PDB entry 8YMW | electron microscopy, 3.20 A resolution | chains A and B of the 3 polymer chains in the assembly

== Chain A (and B) ==
Protein: Broad-range thermal receptor 1
From: Scolopendra mutilans
Notes: chain B of this document is another copy of the same molecule, construct and numbering; everything in this record applies to it too
Sequence (431 residues; row label = number of the first residue in the row):
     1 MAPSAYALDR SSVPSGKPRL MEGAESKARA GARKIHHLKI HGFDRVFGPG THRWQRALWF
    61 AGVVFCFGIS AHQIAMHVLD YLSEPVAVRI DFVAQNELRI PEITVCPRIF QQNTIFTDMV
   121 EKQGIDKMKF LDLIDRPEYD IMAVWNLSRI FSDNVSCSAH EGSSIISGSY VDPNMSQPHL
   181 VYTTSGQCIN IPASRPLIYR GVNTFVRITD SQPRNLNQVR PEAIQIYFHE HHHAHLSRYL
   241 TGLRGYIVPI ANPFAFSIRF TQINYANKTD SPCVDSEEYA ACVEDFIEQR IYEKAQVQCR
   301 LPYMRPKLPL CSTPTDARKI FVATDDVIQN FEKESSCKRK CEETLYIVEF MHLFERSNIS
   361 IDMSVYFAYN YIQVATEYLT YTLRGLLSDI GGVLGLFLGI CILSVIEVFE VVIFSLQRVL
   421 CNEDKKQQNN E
Not modelled in the structure: 1-55, 412-431
Disulfides: Cys106-Cys188, Cys273-Cys341, Cys282-Cys337, Cys299-Cys311

== How chain A and chain B interact ==
Contacting residue pairs (71; chain A residue first):
  Leu58(A) with Glu410(B)
  Trp59(A) with Leu403(B); Ile406(B)
  Gly62(A) with Ile406(B)
  Val63(A) with Leu403(B), hydrophobic
  Cys66(A) with Ile402(B), hydrophobic; Leu403(B), hydrophobic
  Gln73(A) with Arg384(B); Leu387(B)
  His77(A) with Arg384(B); Ser388(B), hydrogen bond
  Asp80(A) with Arg384(B), salt bridge
  Val86(A) with Arg89(B)
  Val88(A) with Arg89(B); Ile90(B)
  Ile90(A) with Ile90(B), hydrophobic
  Arg108(A) with Phe354(B)
  Ile109(A) with Ser164(B)
  Gln111(A) with Ile165(B), hydrogen bond (side chain-backbone); Ile166(B)
  Met128(A) with Ile166(B); Ser167(B)
  Leu243(A) with Ile165(B), hydrophobic; Arg200(B); Gly201(B); Val202(B), hydrogen bond (backbone-backbone)
  Arg244(A) with Val202(B)
  Gly245(A) with Val202(B)
  Tyr246(A) with Val202(B)
  Pro249(A) with Phe354(B), hydrophobic
  Phe254(A) with His352(B)
  Thr261(A) with Phe92(B)
  Ile263(A) with Phe92(B), hydrophobic
  Phe321(A) with Ile165(B)
  Thr324(A) with Ile165(B)
  Asp325(A) with Ser164(B), hydrogen bond; Ile165(B); Ile166(B)
  Gln329(A) with Ser164(B); Tyr170(B), hydrogen bond; Arg200(B)
  Lys333(A) with Asn96(B)
  Glu343(A) with Tyr371(B)
  Leu345(A) with Phe92(B), hydrophobic; Tyr369(B); Tyr371(B), hydrophobic
  Ile347(A) with Tyr369(B)
  Val348(A) with Glu349(B)
  Glu349(A) with Glu349(B)
  Phe350(A) with Phe350(B); Met351(B), hydrophobic
  Gln373(A) with Phe92(B); Gln373(B)
  Glu377(A) with Arg89(B), salt bridge
  Asp389(A) with Ser388(B), hydrogen bond (backbone-side chain)
  Gly392(A) with Ser388(B); Gly391(B); Gly392(B)
  Gly395(A) with Ile400(B); Cys401(B)
  Leu396(A) with Leu387(B); Ile390(B), hydrophobic; Gly391(B); Leu394(B), hydrophobic; Cys401(B); Ile402(B), hydrogen bond (backbone-backbone)
  Phe397(A) with Cys401(B); Ile402(B), hydrophobic; Leu403(B)
  Leu398(A) with Cys401(B), hydrogen bond (backbone-side chain)
  Gly399(A) with Cys401(B)
Also at the interface, not in a pair above, chain A (59 interface residues in all): Met76, Ala87, Gln112, Thr184, Ala223, Gly242, Ile247, Asn252, Arg259, Tyr265, Val322, Ile328, Tyr346, Ala375, Val393, Leu394
Also at the interface, not in a pair above, chain B (42 interface residues in all): Val88, Asp91, Ser163, Ser169, Asn203, Arg259, Ala368, Tyr378, Glu407

== In short ==
The interface between chain A and chain B involves 59 residues on one side and 42 on the other; the contacts
include 8 hydrogen bonds and 2 salt bridges. Polar contacts include Asp80(A)-Arg384(B), Glu377(A)-Arg89(B) and
His77(A)-Ser388(B).
Chain A and chain B are both Broad-range thermal receptor 1 (Scolopendra mutilans); the structure, The
structure of BRTNaC1 at 4 degrees Celsius, was determined by electron microscopy (same publication as 8YMR,
8YMS, 8YMT, 8YMU and 8YMX).
